6VX4 - chains G and F of the 9 polymer chains in the assembly; structure by electron microscopy, 3.12 A resolution.

Chain G:
Name: Pertussis toxin-like subunit ArtA
Source organism: Salmonella enterica subsp. enterica serovar Typhi str. CT18
UniProtKB: A0A3Z7CEY9 (A0A3Z7CEY9_SALET); residue numbers follow UniProt; this construct covers 19-242
Sequence (224 residues; each row starts with the number of its first residue):
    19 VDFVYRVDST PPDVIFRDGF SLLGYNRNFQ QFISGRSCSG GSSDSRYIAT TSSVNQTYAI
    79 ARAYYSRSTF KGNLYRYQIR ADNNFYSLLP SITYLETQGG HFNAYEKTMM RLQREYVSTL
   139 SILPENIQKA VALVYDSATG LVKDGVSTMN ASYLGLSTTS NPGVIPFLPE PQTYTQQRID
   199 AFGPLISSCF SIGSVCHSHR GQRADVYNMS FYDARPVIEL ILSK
Disulfides: C56-C207

Chain F:
Name: Cytolethal distending toxin subunit B
Source organism: Salmonella enterica subsp. enterica serovar Typhi str. CT18
Notes: EC 3.1.-.-
UniProtKB: A0A447PE99 (A0A447PE99_SALET); numbering as in UniProt (aligned over 23-269)
Sequence (255 residues; each row starts with the number of its first residue):
    23 NISDYKVMTW NLQGSSASTE SKWNVNVRQL LSGTAGVDIL MVQEAGAVPT SAVPTGRHIQ
    83 PFGVGIPIDE YTWNLGTTSR QDIRYIYHSA IDVGARRVNL AIVSRQRADN VYVLRPTTVA
   143 SRPVIGIGLG NDVFLTAHAL ASGGPDAAAI VRVTINFFRQ PQMRHLSWFL AGDFNRSPDR
   203 LENDLMTEHL ERVVAVLAPT EPTQIGGGIL DYGVIVDRAP YSQRVEALRN PQLASDHYPV
   263 AFLARSCLEH HHHHH
Disordered / not traced: 270-277
Construct notes: expression tag (270-277)
What the authors report for this chain:
  - conformationally variable residues (loop rearrangement): I177, H211, L212, E213, R214, V215
  - catalytic residues: H160 (citing earlier work)

Chain G / chain F interface:
Pairs across the interface (47; chain G residue first):
  D36(G) with P242(F); Y243(F)
  G37(G) with Y243(F), hydrogen bond (backbone-side chain)
  F38(G) with Y243(F)
  S39(G) with Y243(F); R246(F), hydrogen bond
  L40(G) with D26(F); R246(F), hydrogen bond (backbone-side chain)
  L41(G) with R246(F); C269(F), hydrophobic
  Y43(G) with S25(F), hydrogen bond (side chain-backbone); D26(F); Y27(F), hydrogen bond (side chain-backbone); K28(F); F264(F); L265(F); A266(F), hydrogen bond (side chain-backbone)
  R45(G) with T56(F); D60(F), salt bridge; R127(F)
  R64(G) with D26(F), hydrogen bond (side chain-backbone); Y27(F); K28(F); D60(F), salt bridge
  Y112(G) with R102(F)
  Q116(G) with R102(F), hydrogen bond
  T137(G) with D26(F)
  L138(G) with D26(F); Y27(F)
  S139(G) with N23(F); D26(F), hydrogen bond (backbone-side chain)
  L141(G) with N23(F); N153(F); P242(F), hydrophobic
  E143(G) with H187(F)
  F185(G) with T56(F); R127(F); Q128(F)
  L186(G) with R102(F)
  P187(G) with T56(F)
  E188(G) with R102(F), salt bridge
  C214(G) with Y243(F); R246(F), hydrogen bond; C269(F), disulfide
  H217(G) with Y243(F), hydrogen bond
  R218(G) with D239(F); Q245(F)
Interface residues without a listed pair, chain G (27 interface residues in all): G42, S61, P142, S216
Interface residues without a listed pair, chain F (24 interface residues in all): I24, D154, R267
Disulfides between the chains: C214(G)-C269(F)

Summary:
27 residues of chain G face 24 of chain F across their interface; the contacts include 1 disulfide bond, 11
hydrogen bonds and 3 salt bridges. Polar pairs include R45(G)-D60(F), R64(G)-D60(F) and E188(G)-R102(F). From
the paper: the catalytic residue H160(F); conformational variability at I177(F), H211(F) and L212(F) among
others.
Chain G is Pertussis toxin-like subunit ArtA and chain F is Cytolethal distending toxin subunit B, both from
Salmonella enterica subsp. enterica serovar Typhi str. CT18; the structure, Density-fitted Model Structure of
Antibody Variable Domains of TyTx11 in Complex with Typhoid Toxin, was determined by electron microscopy.
